Entry 2FAF (X-ray diffraction, 1.70 A resolution); this record covers chain A.

# Chain A
Protein: Phosphoenolpyruvate carboxykinase
Organism: Gallus gallus
Notes: EC 4.1.1.32
UniProtKB: P21642 (PPCKM_CHICK); aligned to UniProt positions 34-641 over residues 34-641 (the alignment contains insertions or deletions, so no single offset holds)
Chain sequence (608 residues; row label = number of the first residue in the row):
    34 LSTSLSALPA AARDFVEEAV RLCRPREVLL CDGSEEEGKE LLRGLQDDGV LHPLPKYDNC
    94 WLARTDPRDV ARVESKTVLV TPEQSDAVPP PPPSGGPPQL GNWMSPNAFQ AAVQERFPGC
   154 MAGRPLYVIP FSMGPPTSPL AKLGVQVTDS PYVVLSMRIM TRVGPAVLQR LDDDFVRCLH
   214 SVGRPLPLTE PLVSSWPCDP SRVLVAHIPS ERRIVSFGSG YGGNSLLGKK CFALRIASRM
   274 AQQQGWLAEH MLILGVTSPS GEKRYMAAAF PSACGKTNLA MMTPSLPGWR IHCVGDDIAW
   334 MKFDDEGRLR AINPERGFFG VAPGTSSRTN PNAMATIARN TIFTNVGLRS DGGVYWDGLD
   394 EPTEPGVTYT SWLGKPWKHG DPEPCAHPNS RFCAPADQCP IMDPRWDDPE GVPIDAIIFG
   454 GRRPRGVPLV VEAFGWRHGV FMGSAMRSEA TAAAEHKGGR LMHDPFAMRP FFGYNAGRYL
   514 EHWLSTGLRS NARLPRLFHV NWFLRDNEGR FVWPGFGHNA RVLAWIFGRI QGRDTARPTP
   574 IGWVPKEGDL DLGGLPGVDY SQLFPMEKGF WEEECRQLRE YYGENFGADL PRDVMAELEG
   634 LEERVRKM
Not modelled in the structure: 482-493
Differences from the reference sequence: insertion (129)
Swiss-Prot annotation at these positions:
  - binding site (phosphoenolpyruvate): Arg105, Gly256, Asn422, Arg424
  - binding site (Mn(2+)): Lys263, His283, Cys307, Asp330
  - binding site (GDP): Ala306, Cys307, Gly308, Lys309, Thr310, Asn311, Pro356, Arg455, Trp535, Phe544, Phe549, Asn552
Bound ions: Mn2+: Lys263, His283, Cys307, Asp330

# Summary
Lys263, His283, Cys307 and Asp330 form the Mn2+ site. From UniProt: 4 phosphoenolpyruvate-binding residues, 4
Mn2+-binding residues and 12 GDP-binding residues.
Chain A is Phosphoenolpyruvate carboxykinase (Gallus gallus); the structure, The structure of chicken
mitochondrial PEPCK, was determined by X-ray diffraction, deposited together with 2QZY and 2FAH.
